PDB entry 5M3J | X-ray diffraction, 3.50 A resolution | chains A and B of the 6 polymer chains in the assembly

== Chain A ==
Molecule: Polymerase acidic protein
Source organism: Influenza B virus (B/Memphis/13/2003)
Reference sequence: Q5V8Z9 (Q5V8Z9_9INFB); residues 1-726 here = UniProt positions 1-726
Chain sequence (751 residues; row label = number of the first residue in the row; numbers below 1 keep their minus sign (Gly-13 is residue -13)):
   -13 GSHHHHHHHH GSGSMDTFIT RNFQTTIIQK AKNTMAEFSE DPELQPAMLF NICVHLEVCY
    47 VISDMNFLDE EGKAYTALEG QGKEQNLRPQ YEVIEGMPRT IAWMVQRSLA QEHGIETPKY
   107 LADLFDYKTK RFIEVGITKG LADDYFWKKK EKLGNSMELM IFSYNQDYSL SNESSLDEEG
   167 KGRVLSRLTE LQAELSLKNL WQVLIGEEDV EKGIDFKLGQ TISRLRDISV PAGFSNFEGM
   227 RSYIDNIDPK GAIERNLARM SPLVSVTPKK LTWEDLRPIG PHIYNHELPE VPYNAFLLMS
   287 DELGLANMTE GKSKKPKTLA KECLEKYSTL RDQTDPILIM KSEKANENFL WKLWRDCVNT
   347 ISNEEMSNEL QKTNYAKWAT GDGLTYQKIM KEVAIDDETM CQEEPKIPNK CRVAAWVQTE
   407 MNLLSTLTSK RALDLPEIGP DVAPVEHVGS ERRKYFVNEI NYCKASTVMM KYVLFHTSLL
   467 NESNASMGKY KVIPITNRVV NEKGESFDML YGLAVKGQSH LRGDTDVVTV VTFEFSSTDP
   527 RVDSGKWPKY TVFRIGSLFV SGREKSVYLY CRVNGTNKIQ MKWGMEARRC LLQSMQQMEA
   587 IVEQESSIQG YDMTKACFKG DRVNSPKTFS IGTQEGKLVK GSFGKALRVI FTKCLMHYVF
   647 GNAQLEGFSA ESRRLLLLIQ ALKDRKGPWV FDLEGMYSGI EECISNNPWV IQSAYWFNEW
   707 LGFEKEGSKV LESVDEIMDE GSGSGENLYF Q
Disordered / not traced: -13 to -1, 64-70, 723-737
Construct notes: expression tag (-13 to 0, 727-737)

== Chain B ==
Molecule: RNA-directed RNA polymerase catalytic subunit
Source organism: Influenza B virus (B/Memphis/13/2003)
Notes: EC 2.7.7.48
Reference sequence: Q5V8Y6 (Q5V8Y6_9INFB); residue numbers follow UniProt; this construct covers 1-752
Chain sequence (772 residues; each row starts with the number of its first residue; numbers below 1 keep their minus sign (Gly-8 is residue -8)):
    -8 GSGSGSGSGM NINPYFLFID VPIQAAISTT FPYTGVPPYS HGTGTGYTID TVIRTHEYSN
    52 KGKQYISDVT GCTMVDPTNG PLPEDNEPSA YAQLDCVLEA LDRMDEEHPG LFQAASQNAM
   112 ETLMVTTVDK LTQGRQTFDW TVCRNQPAAT ALNTTITSFR LNDLNGADKG GLIPFCQDII
   172 DSLDRPEMTF FSVKNIKKKL PAKNRKGFLI KRIPMKVKDK ITKVEYIKRA LSLNTMTKDA
   232 ERGKLKRRAI ATAGIQIRGF VLVVENLAKN ICENLEQSGL PVGGNEKKAK LSNAVAKMLS
   292 NCPPGGISMT VTGDNTKWNE CLNPRIFLAM TERITRDSPI WFRDFCSIAP VLFSNKIARL
   352 GKGFMITSKT KRLKAQIPCP DLFSIPLERY NEETRAKLKK LKPFFNEEGT ASLSPGMMMG
   412 MFNMLSTVLG VAALGIKNIG NKEYLWDGLQ SSDDFALFVN AKDEETCMEG INDFYRTCKL
   472 LGINMSKKKS YCNETGMFEF TSMFYRDGFV SNFAMELPSF GVAGVNESAD MAIGMTIIKN
   532 NMINNGMGPA TAQTAIQLFI ADYRYTYKCH RGDSKVEGKR MKIIKELWEN TKGRDGLLVA
   592 DGGPNIYNLR NLHIPEIVLK YNLMDPEYKG RLLHPQNPFV GHLSIEGIKE ADITPAHGPV
   652 KKMDYDAVSG THSWRTKRNR SILNTDQRNM ILEEQCYAKC CNLFEACFNS ASYRKPVGQH
   712 SMLEAMAHRL RMDARLDYES GRMSKDDFEK AMAHLGEIGY IGSGSGENLY FQ
Disordered / not traced: -8 to 0, 637-652, 750-763
Construct notes: expression tag (-8 to 0, 753-763)

== Interface between chain A and chain B ==
Pairs across the interface (374):
  Glu56(A) - Lys736(B)  salt bridge
  Leu73(A) - Phe739(B)
  Leu73(A) - Met743(B)  hydrophobic
  Arg74(A) - Arg726(B)
  Arg74(A) - Tyr729(B)
  Arg74(A) - Glu730(B)  salt bridge
  Pro75(A) - Arg726(B)  hydrogen bond (backbone-side chain)
  Glu78(A) - Arg722(B)  salt bridge
  Met83(A) - His719(B)  hydrogen bond
  Pro84(A) - His711(B)
  Pro84(A) - Glu715(B)
  Thr86(A) - Val708(B)
  Thr86(A) - His711(B)
  Ile87(A) - His711(B)
  Ile87(A) - His719(B)
  Met90(A) - Arg720(B)
  Val91(A) - Met723(B)  hydrophobic
  Ser94(A) - Leu727(B)
  Leu95(A) - Met723(B)  hydrophobic
  Leu95(A) - Leu727(B)  hydrophobic
  Glu98(A) - Ser731(B)
  Glu98(A) - Arg733(B)  salt bridge
  Tyr113(A) - Met723(B)
  Tyr113(A) - Arg726(B)
  Tyr113(A) - Glu730(B)
  Ile200(A) - Trp332(B)
  Phe202(A) - Gln168(B)
  Phe202(A) - Ile171(B)  hydrophobic
  Phe202(A) - Trp332(B)
  Phe202(A) - Phe336(B)  hydrophobic
  Phe202(A) - Ile339(B)  hydrophobic
  Lys203(A) - Gln168(B)  hydrogen bond (backbone-side chain)
  Lys203(A) - Ile171(B)
  Leu204(A) - Ile171(B)  hydrophobic
  Leu204(A) - Ile339(B)  hydrophobic
  Gly205(A) - Asp175(B)
  Gln206(A) - Asp175(B)  hydrogen bond (backbone-side chain)
  Thr207(A) - Leu174(B)
  Thr207(A) - Asp175(B)  hydrogen bond
  Thr207(A) - Lys214(B)
  Thr207(A) - Ile218(B)
  Ile208(A) - Ile171(B)  hydrophobic
  Ile208(A) - Leu174(B)  hydrophobic
  Arg210(A) - Asp59(B)  salt bridge
  Arg210(A) - Val60(B)
  Leu211(A) - Val60(B)  hydrophobic
  Leu211(A) - Val342(B)
  Leu211(A) - Asn346(B)  hydrogen bond (backbone-side chain)
  Arg212(A) - Asp335(B)  salt bridge
  Arg212(A) - Ser338(B)  hydrogen bond
  Arg212(A) - Val342(B)
  Ile214(A) - Tyr56(B)  hydrogen bond (backbone-side chain)
  Ile214(A) - Ser58(B)
  Ile214(A) - Arg316(B)  hydrogen bond (backbone-side chain)
  Ser215(A) - Arg316(B)
  Ser215(A) - Leu319(B)
  Ser215(A) - Val342(B)
  Ser215(A) - Ser345(B)
  Ser215(A) - Asn346(B)  hydrogen bond
  Val216(A) - Asp67(B)
  Val216(A) - Arg316(B)  hydrogen bond (backbone-side chain)
  Pro217(A) - Asp67(B)
  Pro217(A) - Thr69(B)
  Pro217(A) - Asn70(B)
  Ala218(A) - Asp67(B)  hydrogen bond (backbone-side chain)
  Ala218(A) - Thr69(B)
  Ala218(A) - Asn70(B)
  Phe223(A) - Glu323(B)
  Met226(A) - Leu319(B)  hydrophobic
  Arg227(A) - Glu323(B)  salt bridge
  Arg227(A) - Arg334(B)
  Arg227(A) - Asp335(B)  salt bridge
  Tyr229(A) - Asp86(B)  hydrogen bond
  Ile230(A) - Leu89(B)  hydrophobic
  Ile230(A) - Ala320(B)  hydrophobic
  Ile230(A) - Glu323(B)
  Ile230(A) - Arg324(B)
  Ile230(A) - Arg327(B)  hydrogen bond (backbone-side chain)
  Asp231(A) - Glu323(B)
  Asp231(A) - Arg327(B)
  Asp231(A) - Arg334(B)  salt bridge
  Asp234(A) - Asp93(B)
  Pro235(A) - Asp86(B)
  Pro235(A) - Leu89(B)  hydrophobic
  Pro235(A) - Glu90(B)
  Pro235(A) - Asp93(B)
  Lys236(A) - Glu90(B)
  Gly237(A) - Glu90(B)  hydrogen bond (backbone-side chain)
  Ala238(A) - Asp86(B)
  Ala238(A) - Cys87(B)
  Ala238(A) - Glu90(B)  hydrogen bond (backbone-side chain)
  Ile239(A) - Cys87(B)  hydrophobic
  Ile239(A) - Glu90(B)  hydrogen bond (backbone-side chain)
  Ile239(A) - Ile427(B)  hydrophobic
  Ile239(A) - Leu471(B)
  Glu240(A) - Ile430(B)
  Glu240(A) - Gly431(B)  hydrogen bond (side chain-backbone)
  Asn242(A) - Leu73(B)
  Asn242(A) - Gln84(B)
  Asn242(A) - Cys87(B)  hydrogen bond
  Asn242(A) - Leu471(B)
  Leu243(A) - Ile430(B)  hydrophobic
  Leu243(A) - Arg467(B)  hydrogen bond (backbone-side chain)
  Leu243(A) - Leu471(B)  hydrophobic
  Arg245(A) - Leu73(B)
  Met246(A) - Arg467(B)  hydrogen bond (backbone-side chain)
  Ser247(A) - Arg467(B)  hydrogen bond (backbone-side chain)
  Pro248(A) - Arg467(B)
  Leu249(A) - Glu75(B)
  Leu249(A) - Asn77(B)
  Val250(A) - Pro74(B)
  Val250(A) - Glu75(B)
  Val250(A) - Asp76(B)
  Val250(A) - Asn77(B)
  Val250(A) - Tyr466(B)  hydrophobic
  Val250(A) - Arg467(B)  hydrogen bond (backbone-side chain)
  Ser251(A) - Asn77(B)  hydrogen bond (backbone-side chain)
  Ser251(A) - Asn463(B)
  Ser251(A) - Tyr466(B)
  Ser251(A) - Lys478(B)
  Val252(A) - Asn463(B)
  Val252(A) - Tyr466(B)  hydrophobic
  Val252(A) - Lys478(B)
  Thr253(A) - Lys478(B)  hydrogen bond
  Pro254(A) - Met459(B)  hydrophobic
  Lys256(A) - Glu455(B)  salt bridge
  Lys298(A) - Lys566(B)
  Ser299(A) - Lys566(B)
  Ser299(A) - Val567(B)
  Lys301(A) - Glu568(B)
  Leu370(A) - Arg363(B)  hydrogen bond (backbone-side chain)
  Thr371(A) - Lys365(B)
  Tyr372(A) - Ser359(B)
  Tyr372(A) - Lys360(B)
  Tyr372(A) - Arg363(B)
  Tyr372(A) - Leu364(B)
  Tyr372(A) - Lys365(B)
  Gln373(A) - Arg363(B)  hydrogen bond (backbone-backbone)
  Gln373(A) - Leu364(B)
  Gln373(A) - Lys365(B)  hydrogen bond (backbone-backbone)
  Lys374(A) - Lys365(B)
  Ile375(A) - Lys365(B)  hydrogen bond (backbone-backbone)
  Ile375(A) - Ala366(B)
  Lys377(A) - Gln367(B)
  Lys377(A) - Pro369(B)
  Lys377(A) - Asp372(B)  salt bridge
  Ala380(A) - Ile357(B)
  Ala380(A) - Ala366(B)  hydrophobic
  Ala380(A) - Arg380(B)
  Ile381(A) - Asp372(B)
  Ile381(A) - Ser375(B)
  Ile381(A) - Arg380(B)  hydrogen bond (backbone-side chain)
  Asp383(A) - Lys362(B)  salt bridge
  Asp383(A) - Arg380(B)  hydrogen bond (backbone-side chain)
  Glu384(A) - Arg380(B)
  Thr385(A) - Lys362(B)  hydrogen bond
  Met386(A) - Ile357(B)  hydrophobic
  Met386(A) - Thr358(B)
  Met386(A) - Ser359(B)
  Met386(A) - Leu364(B)  hydrophobic
  Met386(A) - Arg380(B)  hydrogen bond (backbone-side chain)
  Cys387(A) - Ile357(B)
  Cys387(A) - Thr358(B)  hydrogen bond (backbone-backbone)
  Cys387(A) - Arg380(B)
  Gln388(A) - Phe355(B)
  Gln388(A) - Ile357(B)
  Gln388(A) - Arg380(B)  hydrogen bond (backbone-backbone)
  Gln388(A) - Tyr381(B)
  Gln388(A) - Asn382(B)  hydrogen bond (side chain-backbone)
  Gln388(A) - Thr385(B)  hydrogen bond
  Glu389(A) - Thr358(B)  hydrogen bond
  Glu389(A) - Asn382(B)
  Glu390(A) - Asn382(B)
  Glu390(A) - Glu383(B)  hydrogen bond (side chain-backbone)
  Gln404(A) - Asn2(B)
  Gln404(A) - Ile3(B)  hydrogen bond (side chain-backbone)
  Met407(A) - Ile3(B)  hydrophobic
  Asn408(A) - Met1(B)  hydrogen bond (side chain-backbone)
  Asn408(A) - Asn2(B)
  Asn408(A) - Ile3(B)  hydrogen bond (side chain-backbone)
  Asp420(A) - Tyr556(B)
  Leu421(A) - Gln548(B)
  Leu421(A) - Leu549(B)  hydrophobic
  Pro422(A) - Gln548(B)  hydrogen bond (backbone-side chain)
  Pro422(A) - Ile551(B)  hydrophobic
  Pro422(A) - Arg555(B)
  Glu423(A) - Arg555(B)  salt bridge
  Glu423(A) - Arg562(B)  salt bridge
  Glu423(A) - Pro595(B)
  Glu423(A) - Asn596(B)  hydrogen bond (side chain-backbone)
  Ile424(A) - Ile547(B)  hydrophobic
  Ile424(A) - Gln548(B)
  Ile424(A) - Asn596(B)
  Ile424(A) - Tyr598(B)
  Gly425(A) - Asn596(B)  hydrogen bond (backbone-backbone)
  Gly425(A) - Ile597(B)
  Gly425(A) - Tyr598(B)  hydrogen bond (backbone-backbone)
  Gly425(A) - Asn599(B)  hydrogen bond (backbone-side chain)
  Pro426(A) - Asn599(B)  hydrogen bond (backbone-side chain)
  Pro426(A) - Arg601(B)  hydrogen bond (backbone-side chain)
  Asp427(A) - Gln544(B)  hydrogen bond
  Asp427(A) - Asn599(B)  hydrogen bond
  Val428(A) - Arg601(B)
  Val431(A) - Pro540(B)  hydrophobic
  Val431(A) - Leu600(B)  hydrophobic
  Glu432(A) - Gln544(B)
  Glu432(A) - Asn599(B)
  Glu432(A) - Leu600(B)
  Glu432(A) - Arg601(B)  salt bridge
  Gly435(A) - Ala541(B)
  Gly435(A) - Gln544(B)
  Ser436(A) - Gln544(B)  hydrogen bond (backbone-side chain)
  Arg438(A) - Pro540(B)
  Arg438(A) - Ala541(B)
  Arg439(A) - Ala541(B)
  Arg439(A) - Gln544(B)  hydrogen bond
  Arg439(A) - Thr545(B)
  Arg439(A) - Gln548(B)
  Leu460(A) - Tyr556(B)
  Thr463(A) - Tyr556(B)
  Asn467(A) - Lys559(B)
  Thr511(A) - Tyr30(B)
  Thr511(A) - Ser31(B)
  Thr511(A) - His32(B)
  Ile565(A) - Val27(B)  hydrophobic
  Ile565(A) - Tyr30(B)  hydrophobic
  Trp569(A) - Tyr24(B)
  Trp569(A) - Thr25(B)
  Trp569(A) - Gly26(B)
  Trp569(A) - Val27(B)
  Trp569(A) - Pro28(B)
  Trp569(A) - Arg233(B)
  Met571(A) - Asp553(B)
  Glu572(A) - Gly512(B)
  Glu572(A) - Val513(B)
  Glu572(A) - Asp553(B)
  Arg574(A) - Leu549(B)
  Arg574(A) - Ala552(B)
  Arg574(A) - Tyr556(B)
  Arg575(A) - Thr25(B)
  Arg575(A) - Leu508(B)
  Arg575(A) - Phe511(B)
  Arg575(A) - Gly512(B)
  Cys576(A) - Thr25(B)
  Leu577(A) - Leu549(B)  hydrophobic
  Leu578(A) - Phe504(B)  hydrophobic
  Leu578(A) - Leu508(B)  hydrophobic
  Leu578(A) - Thr542(B)
  Leu578(A) - Thr545(B)
  Leu578(A) - Ala546(B)  hydrophobic
  Leu578(A) - Leu549(B)  hydrophobic
  Gln579(A) - Ser19(B)  hydrogen bond (side chain-backbone)
  Gln579(A) - Phe22(B)  hydrogen bond (side chain-backbone)
  Gln579(A) - Thr25(B)
  Gln579(A) - Ala505(B)
  Gln579(A) - Leu508(B)
  Met581(A) - Thr542(B)  hydrogen bond (backbone-side chain)
  Met581(A) - Thr545(B)  hydrogen bond
  Gln582(A) - Ser19(B)
  Gln582(A) - Ser502(B)
  Gln582(A) - Phe504(B)
  Gln582(A) - Gly537(B)
  Gln582(A) - Thr542(B)  hydrogen bond (backbone-side chain)
  Gln583(A) - Ala16(B)  hydrogen bond (side chain-backbone)
  Gln583(A) - Ala17(B)
  Gln583(A) - Ser19(B)
  Gln583(A) - Thr20(B)
  Glu585(A) - Gly539(B)
  Glu585(A) - Pro540(B)
  Glu585(A) - Ala541(B)  hydrogen bond (side chain-backbone)
  Glu585(A) - Thr542(B)  hydrogen bond
  Ile587(A) - Val12(B)  hydrophobic
  Glu589(A) - Gly539(B)
  Glu589(A) - Pro540(B)
  Phe615(A) - Leu8(B)  hydrophobic
  Phe615(A) - Asp11(B)
  Ser616(A) - Phe7(B)
  Ser616(A) - Leu8(B)
  Ser616(A) - Asp11(B)  hydrogen bond (backbone-side chain)
  Ile617(A) - Met1(B)  hydrophobic
  Ile617(A) - Ile3(B)
  Ile617(A) - Asn4(B)  hydrogen bond (backbone-backbone)
  Gly618(A) - Asn2(B)
  Gly618(A) - Asn4(B)
  Gly618(A) - Phe7(B)
  Thr619(A) - Met1(B)
  Thr619(A) - Asn2(B)  hydrogen bond (backbone-backbone)
  Thr619(A) - Phe7(B)
  Leu624(A) - Phe7(B)  hydrophobic
  Val625(A) - Met1(B)  hydrophobic
  Lys626(A) - Asp11(B)  salt bridge
  Lys631(A) - Ile3(B)
  Val635(A) - Ile3(B)  hydrophobic
  Val635(A) - Pro5(B)  hydrophobic
  Ile636(A) - Leu8(B)  hydrophobic
  Ile636(A) - Thr20(B)
  Lys639(A) - Pro5(B)
  Lys639(A) - Tyr6(B)
  Lys639(A) - Thr20(B)
  Cys640(A) - Thr25(B)  hydrogen bond (backbone-side chain)
  His643(A) - Thr20(B)
  His643(A) - Pro23(B)
  His643(A) - Thr25(B)
  His643(A) - Gly26(B)
  Tyr644(A) - Thr25(B)
  Tyr644(A) - Gly26(B)
  Ala649(A) - Leu236(B)
  Gln650(A) - Leu236(B)
  Leu651(A) - Pro23(B)  hydrophobic
  Glu652(A) - Pro23(B)
  Glu652(A) - Val27(B)
  Glu652(A) - Arg233(B)  salt bridge
  Glu652(A) - Gly234(B)  hydrogen bond (side chain-backbone)
  Glu652(A) - Lys235(B)
  Phe654(A) - Tyr6(B)
  Ser655(A) - Thr21(B)
  Ser655(A) - Pro23(B)
  Ala656(A) - Gly234(B)
  Glu657(A) - Lys480(B)
  Arg659(A) - Thr21(B)  hydrogen bond (side chain-backbone)
  Arg659(A) - Phe22(B)
  Arg660(A) - Lys480(B)
  Leu662(A) - Phe9(B)  hydrophobic
  Leu662(A) - Ile14(B)
  Leu662(A) - Thr21(B)
  Leu663(A) - Ile14(B)  hydrophobic
  Leu663(A) - Gln15(B)
  Leu663(A) - Tyr482(B)
  Leu663(A) - Phe495(B)  hydrophobic
  Leu664(A) - Tyr482(B)  hydrophobic
  Gln666(A) - Pro13(B)
  Gln666(A) - Ile14(B)
  Gln666(A) - Gln15(B)
  Gln666(A) - Arg497(B)
  Lys669(A) - Phe9(B)  hydrogen bond (side chain-backbone)
  Lys669(A) - Ile10(B)
  Asp670(A) - Met488(B)
  Asp670(A) - Arg497(B)  salt bridge
  Lys672(A) - Asn484(B)
  Lys672(A) - Glu485(B)  hydrogen bond (backbone-backbone)
  Lys672(A) - Thr486(B)
  Lys672(A) - Met488(B)
  Gly673(A) - Met300(B)
  Pro674(A) - Cys483(B)
  Pro674(A) - Asn484(B)
  Trp675(A) - Met300(B)
  Trp675(A) - Glu455(B)  hydrogen bond
  Trp675(A) - Met459(B)  hydrophobic
  Trp675(A) - Tyr482(B)
  Trp675(A) - Cys483(B)  hydrogen bond (backbone-backbone)
  Phe677(A) - Met459(B)  hydrophobic
  Phe677(A) - Met476(B)  hydrophobic
  Phe677(A) - Lys478(B)
  Phe677(A) - Ser481(B)
  Phe677(A) - Tyr482(B)  hydrophobic
  Phe677(A) - Cys483(B)  hydrophobic
  Asp678(A) - Lys478(B)  hydrogen bond (backbone-backbone)
  Asp678(A) - Lys479(B)
  Gly681(A) - Lys479(B)
  Met682(A) - Lys479(B)
  Glu688(A) - Leu236(B)
  Cys689(A) - Leu236(B)  hydrophobic
  Ser699(A) - Tyr6(B)
  Trp702(A) - Ile3(B)  hydrogen bond (side chain-backbone)
  Trp702(A) - Asn4(B)  hydrogen bond (backbone-side chain)
  Trp702(A) - Pro5(B)
  Trp702(A) - Tyr6(B)  hydrophobic
  Phe703(A) - Tyr6(B)  hydrophobic
  Glu705(A) - Asn4(B)  hydrogen bond
  Trp706(A) - Tyr6(B)  hydrogen bond (side chain-backbone)
  Trp706(A) - Phe7(B)  hydrophobic
  Trp706(A) - Phe9(B)  hydrophobic
  Trp706(A) - Ile10(B)
  Glu710(A) - Ile10(B)
Other interface residues (no listed pair), chain A (178 interface residues in all): Glu23, Asp201, Phe220, Ile233, Glu296, Met376, Ser411, Val443, Gln566, Thr614, Gln620, Gly647, Asn648, Gly653, Ala667, Phe709
Other interface residues (no listed pair), chain B (191 interface residues in all): Ile18, Pro29, Leu85, Ala91, Met115, Ile164, Cys167, Asp172, Lys237, Arg238, Phe251, Val302, Asp305, Ile331, Met356, Glu456, Ile462, Thr468, Lys470, Glu490, Pro509, Thr557, Gln710, Ala716, Glu740

== Overview ==
178 residues of chain A face 191 of chain B across their interface, with 76 hydrogen bonds and 18 salt
bridges. Polar contacts include Glu56(A)-Lys736(B), Arg74(A)-Glu730(B) and Glu78(A)-Arg722(B).
Chain A is Polymerase acidic protein and chain B is RNA-directed RNA polymerase catalytic subunit, both from
Influenza B virus (B/Memphis/13/2003); the structure, Influenza B polymerase bound to four heptad repeats of
serine 5 phosphorylated Pol II CTD, was determined by X-ray diffraction.
